PDB entry 9G1X | electron microscopy, 3.50 A resolution | chains A and F of the 14 polymer chains in the assembly

[Chain A]
Name: DNA-directed RNA polymerase I subunit RPA190
Organism: Saccharomyces cerevisiae
Notes: EC 2.7.7.6
Reference sequence: P10964 (RPA1_YEAST); residues 1-1664 here = UniProt positions 1-1664
Sequence (1664 residues; row label = number of the first residue in the row):
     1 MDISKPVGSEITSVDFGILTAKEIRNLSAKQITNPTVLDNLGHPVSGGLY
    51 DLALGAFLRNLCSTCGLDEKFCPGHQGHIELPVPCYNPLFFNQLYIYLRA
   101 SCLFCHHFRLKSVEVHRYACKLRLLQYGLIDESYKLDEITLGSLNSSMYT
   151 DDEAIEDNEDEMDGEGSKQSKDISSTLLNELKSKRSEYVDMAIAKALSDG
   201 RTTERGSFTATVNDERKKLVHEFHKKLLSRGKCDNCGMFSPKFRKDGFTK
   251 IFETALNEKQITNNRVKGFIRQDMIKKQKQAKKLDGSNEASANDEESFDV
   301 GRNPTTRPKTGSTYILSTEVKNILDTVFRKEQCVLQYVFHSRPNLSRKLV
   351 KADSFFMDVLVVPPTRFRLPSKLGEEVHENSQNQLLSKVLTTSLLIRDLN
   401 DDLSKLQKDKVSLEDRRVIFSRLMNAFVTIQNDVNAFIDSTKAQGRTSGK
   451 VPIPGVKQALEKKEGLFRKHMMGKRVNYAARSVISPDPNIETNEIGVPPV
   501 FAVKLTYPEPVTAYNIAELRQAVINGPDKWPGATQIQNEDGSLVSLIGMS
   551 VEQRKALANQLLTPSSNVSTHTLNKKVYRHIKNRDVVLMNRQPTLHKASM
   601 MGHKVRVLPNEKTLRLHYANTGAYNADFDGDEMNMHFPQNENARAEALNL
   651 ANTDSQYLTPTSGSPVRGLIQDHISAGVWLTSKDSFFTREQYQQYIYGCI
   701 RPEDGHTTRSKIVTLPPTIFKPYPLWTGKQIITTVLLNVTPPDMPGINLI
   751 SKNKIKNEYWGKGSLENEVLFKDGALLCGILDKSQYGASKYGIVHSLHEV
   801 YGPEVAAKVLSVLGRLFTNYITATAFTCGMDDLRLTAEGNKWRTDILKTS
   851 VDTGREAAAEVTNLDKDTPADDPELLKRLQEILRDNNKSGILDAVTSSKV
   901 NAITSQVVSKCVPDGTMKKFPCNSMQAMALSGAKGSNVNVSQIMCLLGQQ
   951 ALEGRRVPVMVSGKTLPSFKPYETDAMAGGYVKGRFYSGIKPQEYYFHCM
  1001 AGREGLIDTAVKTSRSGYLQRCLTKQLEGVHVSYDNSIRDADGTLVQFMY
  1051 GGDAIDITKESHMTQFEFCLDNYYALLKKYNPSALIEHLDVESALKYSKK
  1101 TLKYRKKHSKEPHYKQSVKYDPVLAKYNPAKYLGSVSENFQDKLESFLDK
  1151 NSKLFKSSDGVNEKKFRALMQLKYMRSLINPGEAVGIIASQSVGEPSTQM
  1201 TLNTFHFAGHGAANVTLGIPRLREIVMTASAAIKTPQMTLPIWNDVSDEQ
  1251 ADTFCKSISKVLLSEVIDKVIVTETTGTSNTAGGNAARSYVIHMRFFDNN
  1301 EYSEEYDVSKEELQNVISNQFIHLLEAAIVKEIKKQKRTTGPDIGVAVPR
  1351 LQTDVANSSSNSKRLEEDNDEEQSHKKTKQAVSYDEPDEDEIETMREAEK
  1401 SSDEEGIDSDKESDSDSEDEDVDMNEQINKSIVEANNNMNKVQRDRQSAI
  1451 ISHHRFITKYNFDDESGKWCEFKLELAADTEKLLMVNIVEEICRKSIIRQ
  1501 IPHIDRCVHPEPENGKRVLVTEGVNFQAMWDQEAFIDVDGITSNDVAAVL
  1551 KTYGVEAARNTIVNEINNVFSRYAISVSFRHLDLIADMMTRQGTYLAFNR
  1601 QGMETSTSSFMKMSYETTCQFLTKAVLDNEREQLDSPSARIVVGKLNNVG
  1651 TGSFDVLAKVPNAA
Not modelled in the structure: 141-173, 256-311, 407-412, 446-450, 1154-1159, 1200-1216, 1230-1543, 1664
Bound ions: Zn2+ site 1: Cys-62, Cys-65, Cys-72, His-75; Zn2+ site 2: Cys-102, Cys-105, Cys-233, Cys-236
Swiss-Prot annotation at these positions:
  - region: Pro-992 to Glu-1004 (Bridging helix)
  - binding site (Zn(2+)): Cys-62, Cys-65, Cys-72, His-75, Cys-102, Cys-105, Cys-233, Cys-236
  - binding site (Mg(2+)): Asp-627, Asp-629, Asp-631
  - modified residue (Phosphoserine): Ser-889, Ser-1636
Reported in the primary citation:
  - specificity-determining residues: Pro-593 (proposed by the authors, not directly observed)

[Chain F]
Name: DNA-directed RNA polymerases I, II, and III subunit RPABC2
Organism: Saccharomyces cerevisiae
Reference sequence: P20435 (RPAB2_YEAST); numbering as in UniProt (aligned over 1-155)
Sequence (155 residues; each row starts with the number of its first residue):
     1 MSDYEEAFNDGNENFEDFDVEHFSDEETYEEKPQFKDGETTDANGKTIVT
    51 GGNGPEDFQQHEQIRRKTLKEKAIPKDQRATTPYMTKYERARILGTRALQ
   101 ISMNAPVFVDLEGETDPLRIAMKELAEKKIPLVIRRYLPDGSFEDWSVEE
   151 LIVDL
Not modelled in the structure: 1-54, 155
Swiss-Prot annotation at these positions:
  - region: Leu-111 to Leu-132 (Leucine-zipper)
  - modified residue: Ser-24 (Phosphoserine)

[Interface between chain A and chain F]
Contacting residue pairs - 79 pairs, chain A then chain F:
  Ile-3(A) with Leu-99(F), hydrophobic
  Pro-510(A) with Ser-102(F)
  Thr-512(A) with Ser-102(F)
  Tyr-514(A) with Glu-114(F); Thr-115(F); Pro-117(F); Ile-120(F)
  Asn-515(A) with Thr-115(F)
  Glu-518(A) with Thr-115(F), hydrogen bond
  Thr-572(A) with Met-103(F)
  Leu-573(A) with Met-103(F), hydrophobic
  Asn-574(A) with Ser-102(F); Met-103(F); Asn-104(F), hydrogen bond
  Arg-584(A) with Asp-116(F)
  Glu-641(A) with Gly-95(F); Ala-98(F); Leu-99(F); Leu-118(F)
  Asn-642(A) with Gly-95(F); Thr-96(F); Leu-99(F)
  Arg-644(A) with Asp-116(F), salt bridge
  Ala-645(A) with Ala-91(F); Gly-95(F)
  Leu-648(A) with Leu-118(F), hydrophobic
  Asn-649(A) with Arg-90(F); Leu-94(F)
  Leu-650(A) with Lys-87(F); Tyr-88(F), hydrophobic; Ala-91(F), hydrophobic
  Ser-1033(A) with Pro-139(F)
  Tyr-1034(A) with Thr-81(F); Glu-89(F), hydrogen bond; Arg-136(F); Tyr-137(F)
  Asp-1035(A) with Leu-138(F); Pro-139(F)
  Arg-1039(A) with Pro-139(F)
  Leu-1085(A) with Tyr-84(F)
  Leu-1089(A) with Pro-83(F), hydrophobic; Tyr-84(F)
  Asn-1128(A) with Ala-80(F)
  Ala-1130(A) with Thr-82(F); Pro-83(F)
  Lys-1131(A) with Arg-79(F)
  Met-1175(A) with Tyr-84(F)
  Arg-1176(A) with Tyr-84(F); Asp-154(F)
  Asn-1180(A) with Thr-86(F); Lys-87(F)
  Pro-1181(A) with Thr-86(F); Tyr-88(F)
  Gly-1182(A) with Tyr-88(F)
  Glu-1183(A) with Lys-87(F), salt bridge; Tyr-88(F), hydrogen bond
  Leu-1646(A) with Arg-92(F)
  Gly-1650(A) with Tyr-88(F)
  Thr-1651(A) with Arg-92(F), hydrogen bond (backbone-side chain)
  Gly-1652(A) with Arg-92(F)
  Phe-1654(A) with Tyr-88(F); Glu-89(F); Arg-92(F), hydrogen bond (backbone-side chain); Ile-134(F), hydrophobic; Arg-135(F); Tyr-137(F), hydrophobic
  Asp-1655(A) with Ile-134(F); Arg-135(F), hydrogen bond (backbone-backbone); Tyr-137(F), hydrogen bond
  Val-1656(A) with Arg-92(F); Leu-132(F), hydrophobic; Val-133(F)
  Leu-1657(A) with Leu-132(F); Val-133(F), hydrogen bond (backbone-backbone); Arg-135(F)
  Ala-1658(A) with Pro-131(F); Leu-132(F), hydrophobic
  Lys-1659(A) with Pro-131(F), hydrogen bond (backbone-backbone); Val-133(F)
Also at the interface, not in a pair above, chain A (47 interface residues in all): Glu-509, Ala-1084, His-1088, Leu-1172, Ser-1653
Also at the interface, not in a pair above, chain F (43 interface residues in all): Ile-93, Gln-100, Ile-101, Leu-111, Arg-119, Ile-152

[Overview]
The interface between chain A and chain F involves 47 residues on one side and 43 on the other; the contacts
include 10 hydrogen bonds and 2 salt bridges. Polar pairs include Arg-644(A)/Asp-116(F), Glu-1183(A)/Lys-87(F)
and Glu-518(A)/Thr-115(F). From UniProt: 8 Zn2+-binding residues and 3 Mg2+-binding residues on chain A. The
paper reports the specificity determinant Pro-593(A).
Here chain A is DNA-directed RNA polymerase I subunit RPA190 and chain F is DNA-directed RNA polymerases I,
II, and III subunit RPABC2, both from Saccharomyces cerevisiae. Entry 9G1X (Yeast RNA polymerase I elongation
complex stalled by an apurinic site, 11-subunit) was determined by electron microscopy (same publication as
9G1V, 9G23, 9G24, 9G26, 9G27, 9G29, 9G2B and 9G2C).
